Entry 7UQW (X-ray diffraction, 1.50 A resolution); this record covers chains A and B.

Chain A (and B):
Name: Cyanophycinase
Source organism: Synechocystis sp. PCC 6803
Notes: EC 3.4.15.6; chain B of this document is another copy of the same molecule, construct and numbering; everything in this record applies to it too
UniProt: P73832 (CPHB_SYNY3); residues 1-270 here = UniProt positions 1-270
Chain sequence (276 residues; numbered 1 to 276; the number before each row is that of its first residue):
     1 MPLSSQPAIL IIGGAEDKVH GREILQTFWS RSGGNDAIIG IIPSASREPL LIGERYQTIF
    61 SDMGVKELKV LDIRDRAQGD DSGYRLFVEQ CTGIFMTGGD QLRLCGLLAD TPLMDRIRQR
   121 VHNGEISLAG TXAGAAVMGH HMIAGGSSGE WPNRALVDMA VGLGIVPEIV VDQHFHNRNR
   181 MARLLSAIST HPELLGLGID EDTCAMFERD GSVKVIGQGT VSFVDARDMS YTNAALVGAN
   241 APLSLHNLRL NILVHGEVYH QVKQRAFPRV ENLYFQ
Disordered / not traced: 1-3, 269-276 (chain B: 1-6, 270-276)
Construct notes: engineered mutation DPP_132 (Ser in P73832); expression tag (271-276)
Modified residues: DPP (diaminopropanoic acid) at position 132
Glycans and other covalent adducts: compound 7ID linked to DPP_132
Ligand contacts:
  - 7ID ((2S)-4-[[(2S)-5-[[azanyl($l4-azanylidene)methyl]amino]-1-$l1-oxidanyl-1-oxidanylidene-pentan-2-yl]amino]-2-$l2-azanyl-4-oxidanylidene-butanoic acid), molecule 1: G98, G99, D100, Q101, T131, A133, A144, G145, G146, Q173, H174, R178, R180, R183
  - 7ID, molecule 2: G98, G99, D100, Q101, T131, A133, A144, G145, G146, Q173, H174, R178, R180, R183
  - 7ID, molecule 3: G99, H174, R178
UniProt features mapped onto this chain:
  - active site (Charge relay system): H174, E201
  - mutagenesis: D17 (D17A: 1.7-fold decrease in enzyme activity), D100 (D100A: 2.5-fold decrease in enzyme activity), Q101 (Q101A: 5000-fold decrease in enzyme activity), D158 (D158A: 2.4-fold decrease in enzyme activity), D172 (D172A: 5000-fold decrease in enzyme activity), Q173 (Q173A: 200-fold decrease in enzyme activity), R178 (R178A: 100-fold decrease in enzyme activity), R180 (R180A: 10000-fold decrease in enzyme activity), R183 (R183A: 10000-fold decrease in enzyme activity), D202 (D202A: 12.5-fold decrease in enzyme activity)

How chain A and chain B interact:
Contacting residue pairs - 82 pairs, chain A then chain B:
  S148(A) - N179(B)
  G149(A) - H176(B)
  G149(A) - N177(B)
  G149(A) - N179(B)  hydrogen bond (backbone-side chain)
  E150(A) - H176(B)
  W151(A) - H176(B)
  W151(A) - D200(B)
  W151(A) - Q218(B)
  W151(A) - G219(B)
  W151(A) - T220(B)
  P152(A) - H176(B)
  H176(A) - G149(B)
  H176(A) - E150(B)
  H176(A) - W151(B)
  H176(A) - P152(B)
  N177(A) - G149(B)
  N179(A) - S148(B)
  N179(A) - G149(B)  hydrogen bond (side chain-backbone)
  N179(A) - N179(B)
  M181(A) - M181(B)  hydrophobic
  A182(A) - H176(B)
  L185(A) - I252(B)  hydrophobic
  D200(A) - W151(B)
  Q218(A) - W151(B)
  Q218(A) - P242(B)
  G219(A) - W151(B)
  T220(A) - W151(B)
  T220(A) - P242(B)
  T220(A) - L243(B)
  Y231(A) - E257(B)
  Y231(A) - P268(B)
  N233(A) - V254(B)
  P242(A) - Q218(B)
  P242(A) - G219(B)
  P242(A) - T220(B)
  P242(A) - V254(B)
  L243(A) - T220(B)
  L243(A) - I252(B)
  L243(A) - V254(B)
  S244(A) - I252(B)
  S244(A) - V254(B)
  S244(A) - E257(B)  hydrogen bond
  L245(A) - N251(B)
  L245(A) - I252(B)  hydrogen bond (backbone-backbone)
  H246(A) - N251(B)
  H246(A) - I252(B)
  H246(A) - L253(B)
  H246(A) - E257(B)  salt bridge
  H246(A) - A266(B)
  H246(A) - F267(B)
  H246(A) - P268(B)
  N247(A) - R249(B)  hydrogen bond
  N247(A) - L250(B)
  N247(A) - N251(B)  hydrogen bond (backbone-side chain)
  L248(A) - L248(B)
  L248(A) - R249(B)
  L248(A) - L250(B)  hydrogen bond (backbone-backbone)
  R249(A) - N247(B)  hydrogen bond
  R249(A) - L248(B)
  R249(A) - R249(B)
  L250(A) - N247(B)
  L250(A) - L248(B)  hydrogen bond (backbone-backbone)
  N251(A) - L245(B)
  N251(A) - H246(B)
  N251(A) - N247(B)  hydrogen bond (side chain-backbone)
  I252(A) - L185(B)  hydrophobic
  I252(A) - L243(B)
  I252(A) - S244(B)
  I252(A) - L245(B)  hydrogen bond (backbone-backbone)
  I252(A) - H246(B)
  L253(A) - H246(B)
  V254(A) - N233(B)
  V254(A) - P242(B)
  V254(A) - L243(B)
  V254(A) - S244(B)
  E257(A) - Y231(B)
  E257(A) - S244(B)  hydrogen bond
  E257(A) - H246(B)  salt bridge
  A266(A) - H246(B)
  F267(A) - H246(B)
  P268(A) - Y231(B)  hydrophobic
  P268(A) - H246(B)
Interface residues without a listed pair, chain B (34 interface residues in all): A182

In short:
The chain A/chain B interface involves 34 residues from each chain, with 12 hydrogen bonds and 2 salt bridges.
Polar contacts include H246(A)-E257(B), G149(A)-N179(B) and S244(A)-E257(B). Bound to chain A: compound 7ID.
Covalently linked compound 7ID: at DPP_132(A).
Both chains are Cyanophycinase (Synechocystis sp. PCC 6803). Entry 7UQW (PCC6803 Cyanophycinase S132DAP
covalently bound to cyanophycin dimer) was determined by X-ray diffraction.
